1NK9 - chains B and A of the 3 polymer chains in the assembly; structure by X-ray diffraction, 1.90 A resolution.

Chain B:
Molecule: DNA primer strand
Sequence (12 nucleotides; row label = number of the first residue in the row):
    18 GCGATCAGCG CG

Chain A:
Name: DNA polymerase I
Organism: Geobacillus stearothermophilus
Notes: EC 2.7.7.7; fragment: bacillus fragment (analogous to the e. coli klenow fragment)
UniProtKB: P52026 (DPO1_BACST); residue numbers follow UniProt; this construct covers 304-876
Chain sequence (580 residues; each row starts with the number of its first residue):
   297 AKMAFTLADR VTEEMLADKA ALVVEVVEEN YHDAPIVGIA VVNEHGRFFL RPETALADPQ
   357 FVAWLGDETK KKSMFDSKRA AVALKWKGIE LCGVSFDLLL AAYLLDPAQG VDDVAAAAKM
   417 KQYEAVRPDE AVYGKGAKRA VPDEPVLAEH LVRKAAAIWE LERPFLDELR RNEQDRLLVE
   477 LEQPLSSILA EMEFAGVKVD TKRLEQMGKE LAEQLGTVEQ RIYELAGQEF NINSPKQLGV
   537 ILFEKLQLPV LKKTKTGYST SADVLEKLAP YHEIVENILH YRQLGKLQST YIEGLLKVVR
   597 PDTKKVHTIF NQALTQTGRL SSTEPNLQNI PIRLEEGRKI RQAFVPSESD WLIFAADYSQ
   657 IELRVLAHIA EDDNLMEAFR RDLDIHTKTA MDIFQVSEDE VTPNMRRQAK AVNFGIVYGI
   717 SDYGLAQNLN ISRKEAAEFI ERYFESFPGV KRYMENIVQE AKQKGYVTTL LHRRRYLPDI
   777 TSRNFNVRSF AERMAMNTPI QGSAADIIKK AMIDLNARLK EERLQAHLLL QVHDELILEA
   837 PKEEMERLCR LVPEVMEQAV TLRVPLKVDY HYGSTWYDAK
Ion coordination: Mg2+: Asp653, Tyr654, Asp830

How chain B and chain A interact:
Contacting residue pairs (34; chain B residue first):
  DG20(B) with Lys431(A), phosphate contact; Gly432(A), phosphate contact; Ala433(A), hydrogen bond to the phosphate
  DA21(B) with Lys431(A), salt bridge to the phosphate
  DA24(B) with Thr550(A), hydrogen bond to the phosphate; Lys551(A), salt bridge to the phosphate; Thr552(A), hydrogen bond to the phosphate
  DG25(B) with Ser555(A), phosphate contact; Thr556(A), hydrogen bond to the phosphate; Ser557(A), hydrogen bond to the phosphate; Arg578(A), hydrogen bond to the phosphate; Lys582(A), base contact
  DC26(B) with Ser557(A), phosphate contact; Ala558(A), hydrogen bond to the phosphate; Arg578(A), salt bridge to the phosphate; Lys582(A), hydrogen bond to the base
  DG27(B) with Lys582(A), sugar contact; Tyr587(A), hydrogen bond to the sugar; Asn625(A), hydrogen bond to the base; Pro627(A), phosphate contact
  DC28(B) with Gln624(A), sugar contact; Asn625(A), sugar contact; Ile626(A), sugar contact; Pro627(A), phosphate contact; Ile628(A), hydrogen bond to the phosphate; Arg629(A), salt bridge to the phosphate
  DG29(B) with Arg615(A), hydrogen bond to the base; Ile628(A), phosphate contact; Arg629(A), salt bridge to the phosphate; Tyr714(A), base contact; Gln797(A), base contact; Val828(A), phosphate contact; His829(A), phosphate contact; Asp830(A), phosphate contact
Also at the interface, not in a pair above, chain B (10 interface residues in all): DC19, DC23
Also at the interface, not in a pair above, chain A (29 interface residues in all): Pro531, Tyr554, Gln579, Leu630

In short:
The interface between chain B and chain A involves 10 residues on one side and 29 on the other, with 12
hydrogen bonds and 5 salt bridges. Polar pairs include DC26(B)-Lys582(A), DG27(B)-Asn625(A) and
DG29(B)-Arg615(A). Asp653(A), Tyr654(A) and Asp830(A) coordinate Mg2+.
Chain B is DNA primer strand and chain A is DNA polymerase I (Geobacillus stearothermophilus); the structure,
A bacillus DNA polymerase I product complex bound to a guanine-thymine mismatch after two rounds of ..., was
determined by X-ray diffraction, deposited together with 1NJW, 1NJX, 1NJY, 1NJZ, 1NK0, 1NK4 and 7 further
entries.
